Entry 6VE7 (electron microscopy, 3.60 A resolution); this record covers chains K and S of the 62 polymer chains in the assembly.

Chain K:
Molecule: Tubulin beta
Source organism: Chlamydomonas reinhardtii
UniProt: P04690 (TBB_CHLRE); residues 1-443 here = UniProt positions 1-443
Amino-acid sequence (443 residues; numbered 1 to 443; the number before each row is that of its first residue):
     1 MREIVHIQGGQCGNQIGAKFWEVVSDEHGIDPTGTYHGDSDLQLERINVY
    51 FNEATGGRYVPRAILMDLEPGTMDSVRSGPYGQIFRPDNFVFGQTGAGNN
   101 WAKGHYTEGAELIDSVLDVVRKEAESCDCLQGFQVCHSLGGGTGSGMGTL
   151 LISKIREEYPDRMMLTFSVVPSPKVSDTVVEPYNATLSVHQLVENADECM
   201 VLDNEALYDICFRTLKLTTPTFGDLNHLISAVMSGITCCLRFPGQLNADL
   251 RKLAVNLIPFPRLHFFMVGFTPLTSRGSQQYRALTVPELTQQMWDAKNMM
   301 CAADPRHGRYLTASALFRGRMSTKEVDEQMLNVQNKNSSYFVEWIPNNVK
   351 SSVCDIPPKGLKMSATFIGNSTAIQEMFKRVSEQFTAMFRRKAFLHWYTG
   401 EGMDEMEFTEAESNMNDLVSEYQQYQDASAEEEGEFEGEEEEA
Disordered / not traced: 429-443
Residues lining bound ligands:
  - GDP (guanosine-5'-diphosphate): G10, Q11, C12, Q15, I16, D67, N99, S138, G141, G142, T143, G144, D177, N204, L207, F222, L225, N226
  - GTP (guanosine-5'-triphosphate): Q245, L246, K252
UniProt features mapped onto this chain:
  - binding site (GTP): Q11, E69, S138, G142, T143, G144, N204, N226
  - binding site (Mg(2+)): E69

Chain S:
Molecule: Tubulin alpha
Source organism: Chlamydomonas reinhardtii
UniProt: P09204 (TBA1_CHLRE); numbering as in UniProt (aligned over 1-451)
Amino-acid sequence (451 residues; row label = number of the first residue in the row):
     1 MREVISIHIGQAGIQVGNACWELYCLEHGIQPDGQMPSDKTIGGGDDAFN
    51 TFFSETGAGKHVPRCIFLDLEPTVVDEVRTGTYRQLFHPEQLISGKEDAA
   101 NNFARGHYTIGKEIVDLALDRIRKLADNCTGLQGFLVFNAVGGGTGSGLG
   151 SLLLERLSVDYGKKSKLGFTVYPSPQVSTAVVEPYNSVLSTHSLLEHTDV
   201 AVMLDNEAIYDICRRSLDIERPTYTNLNRLIAQVISSLTASLRFDGALNV
   251 DITEFQTNLVPYPRIHFMLSSYAPIISAEKAYHEQLSVAEITNAAFEPAS
   301 MMVKCDPRHGKYMACCLMYRGDVVPKDVNASVATIKTKRTIQFVDWCPTG
   351 FKCGINYQPPTVVPGGDLAKVQRAVCMISNSTAIGEIFSRLDHKFDLMYA
   401 KRAFVHWYVGEGMEEGEFSEAREDLAALEKDFEEVGAESAEGAGEGEGEE
   451 Y
Disordered / not traced: 38-45, 437-451
Residues lining bound ligands: GTP (guanosine-5'-triphosphate): G10, Q11, A12, Q15, D98, A99, A100, N101, A140, G143, G144, T145, G146, S147, V171, T179, N206, Y224, L227, N228
UniProt features mapped onto this chain:
  - active site: E254
  - binding site (GTP): Q11, E71, G144, T145, T179, N206, N228
  - binding site (Mg(2+)): E71
  - site: Y451 (Involved in polymerization)
  - modified residue: K40 (N6-acetyllysine)
From the paper describing this entry:
  - post-translational modification sites: K40 (citing earlier work)

Chain K / chain S interface:
Contacting residue pairs (63; chain K residue first):
  Q11(K) - L248(S)
  Q11(K) - N249(S)
  E69(K) - R2(S)
  E69(K) - Q133(S)  hydrogen bond
  E69(K) - D251(S)
  G71(K) - R2(S)
  D74(K) - D47(S)
  S75(K) - D245(S)  hydrogen bond
  Q94(K) - M1(S)
  Q94(K) - T130(S)
  G98(K) - T253(S)
  G98(K) - E254(S)
  G98(K) - T257(S)  hydrogen bond (backbone-side chain)
  N99(K) - E254(S)
  N99(K) - K352(S)
  K174(K) - K336(S)
  V175(K) - N329(S)
  S176(K) - T349(S)
  S176(K) - G350(S)  hydrogen bond (side chain-backbone)
  S176(K) - F351(S)
  D177(K) - F351(S)
  D177(K) - K352(S)
  T178(K) - T349(S)
  T178(K) - F351(S)
  T178(K) - K352(S)
  V179(K) - N258(S)
  V179(K) - T349(S)  hydrogen bond (backbone-side chain)
  V179(K) - G350(S)
  V179(K) - F351(S)
  V180(K) - N258(S)
  P182(K) - T349(S)
  Y208(K) - P325(S)
  Y208(K) - N329(S)  hydrogen bond
  F212(K) - K326(S)
  T219(K) - V324(S)
  P220(K) - V324(S)
  P220(K) - K326(S)
  F222(K) - A247(S)  hydrophobic
  F222(K) - P325(S)  hydrophobic
  Q384(K) - P348(S)
  M388(K) - W346(S)
  M388(K) - C347(S)  hydrophobic
  M388(K) - P348(S)
  R391(K) - Y262(S)  hydrogen bond (backbone-side chain)
  R391(K) - D345(S)  salt bridge
  R391(K) - W346(S)
  R391(K) - E434(S)
  R391(K) - V435(S)
  K392(K) - Y262(S)
  A393(K) - Y262(S)  hydrophobic
  A393(K) - W346(S)  hydrophobic
  F394(K) - T257(S)
  F394(K) - N258(S)
  F394(K) - L259(S)
  F394(K) - V260(S)
  F394(K) - P261(S)  hydrogen bond (backbone-backbone)
  H396(K) - V260(S)
  H396(K) - P261(S)  hydrogen bond (side chain-backbone)
  H396(K) - Y262(S)
  H396(K) - P263(S)
  W397(K) - Q256(S)
  W397(K) - T257(S)  hydrogen bond (side chain-backbone)
  W397(K) - V260(S)  hydrogen bond (side chain-backbone)
Interface residues without a listed pair, chain K (37 interface residues in all): P70, G96, A97, N100, K103, E205, T221, A387
Interface residues without a listed pair, chain S (41 interface residues in all): G131, M313, A314, C315, A333, C353

Overview:
Chain K and chain S form an interface of 37 and 41 residues respectively, with 11 hydrogen bonds and 1 salt
bridge. Polar pairs include R391(K)-D345(S), E69(K)-Q133(S) and S75(K)-D245(S). Bound to chain K: GDP and GTP.
Bound to chain S: GTP. From the paper: a modification site at K40(S).
Here chain K is Tubulin beta and chain S is Tubulin alpha, both from Chlamydomonas reinhardtii. Entry 6VE7
(The inner junction complex of Chlamydomonas reinhardtii doublet microtubule) was determined by electron
microscopy.
